Entry 7E4P (X-ray diffraction, 2.40 A resolution); this record covers chains C and E of the 6 polymer chains in the assembly.

# Chain C
Name: Tubulin alpha-1B chain
Organism: Bos taurus
Reference sequence: P81947 (TBA1B_BOVIN); numbering as in UniProt (aligned over 1-440)
Chain sequence (440 residues; each row starts with the number of its first residue):
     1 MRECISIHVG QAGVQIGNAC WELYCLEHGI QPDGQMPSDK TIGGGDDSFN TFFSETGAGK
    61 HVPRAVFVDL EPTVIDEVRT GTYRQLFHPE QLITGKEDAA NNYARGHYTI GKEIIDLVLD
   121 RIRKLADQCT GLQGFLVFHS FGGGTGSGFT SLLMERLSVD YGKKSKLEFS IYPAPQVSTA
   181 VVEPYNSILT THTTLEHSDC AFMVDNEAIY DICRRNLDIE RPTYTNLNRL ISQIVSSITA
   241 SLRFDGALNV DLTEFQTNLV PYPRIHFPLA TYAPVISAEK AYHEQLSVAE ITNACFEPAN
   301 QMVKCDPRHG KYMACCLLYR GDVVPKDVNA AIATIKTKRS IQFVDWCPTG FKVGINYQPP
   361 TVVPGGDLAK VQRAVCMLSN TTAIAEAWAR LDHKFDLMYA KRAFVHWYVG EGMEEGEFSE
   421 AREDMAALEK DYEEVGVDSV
Metal / ion sites: Ca2+: Asp39, Thr41, Gly44, Glu55
Ligand contacts: GTP (guanosine-5'-triphosphate): Gly10, Gln11, Ala12, Gln15, Ile16, Asp69, Asp98, Ala99, Ala100, Asn101, Ser140, Gly142, Gly143, Gly144, Thr145, Gly146, Ile171, Pro173, Val177, Ser178, Thr179, Glu183, Asn206, Tyr224, Leu227, Asn228, Ile231

# Chain E
Name: Stathmin-4
Organism: Rattus norvegicus
Reference sequence: P63043 (STMN4_RAT); residues 6-143 here correspond to UniProt positions 50-187 (UniProt number = residue number + 44)
Chain sequence (138 residues; each row starts with the number of its first residue):
     6 MEVIELNKCT SGQSFEVILK PPSFDGVPEF NASLPRRRDP SLEEIQKKLE AAEERRKYQE
    66 AELLKHLAEK REHEREVIQK AIEENNNFIK MAKEKLAQKM ESNKENREAH LAAMLERLQE
   126 KDKHAEEVRK NKELKEEA
Disordered / not traced: 29-43, 142-143
Swiss-Prot annotation at these positions:
  - modified residue: Ser46 (Phosphoserine)

# Chain C / chain E interface
Residue-residue contacts - 31 pairs, chain C then chain E:
  His107(C) - Lys104(E)
  His107(C) - Met105(E)
  Tyr108(C) - Lys104(E)
  Tyr108(C) - Met105(E)  hydrophobic
  Tyr108(C) - Asn108(E)
  Thr109(C) - Arg112(E)
  Lys112(C) - Met105(E)
  Glu155(C) - Leu101(E)
  Glu155(C) - Lys104(E)  salt bridge
  Arg156(C) - Leu101(E)
  Ser158(C) - Phe93(E)
  Ser158(C) - Ile94(E)
  Val159(C) - Ile94(E)
  Val159(C) - Lys98(E)
  Gly162(C) - Ile94(E)
  Lys163(C) - Asn90(E)
  Lys163(C) - Phe93(E)
  Thr193(C) - Lys104(E)
  Glu196(C) - Phe93(E)
  Glu196(C) - Lys100(E)  salt bridge
  His197(C) - Phe93(E)
  Val409(C) - His115(E)  hydrogen bond (backbone-side chain)
  Gly410(C) - Arg112(E)
  Glu411(C) - Asn108(E)  hydrogen bond (backbone-side chain)
  Glu411(C) - Arg112(E)  salt bridge
  Gly412(C) - Asn108(E)  hydrogen bond (backbone-side chain)
  Gly412(C) - Asn111(E)  hydrogen bond (backbone-side chain)
  Gly412(C) - Arg112(E)
  Met413(C) - Asn108(E)
  Glu414(C) - Ser107(E)  hydrogen bond
  Glu414(C) - Asn111(E)  hydrogen bond
Other interface residues (no listed pair), chain C (20 interface residues in all): Leu152
Other interface residues (no listed pair), chain E (14 interface residues in all): Ala97

# Summary
20 residues of chain C face 14 of chain E across their interface, with 6 hydrogen bonds and 3 salt bridges.
Polar pairs include Glu155(C)-Lys104(E), Glu196(C)-Lys100(E) and Glu411(C)-Arg112(E). Ligands of chain C: GTP.
The Ca2+ site is built by Asp39(C), Thr41(C), Gly44(C) and Glu55(C).
Here chain C is Tubulin alpha-1B chain (Bos taurus) and chain E is Stathmin-4 (Rattus norvegicus). Entry 7E4P
(Crystal structure of tubulin in complex with Ansamitocin P3) was determined by X-ray diffraction.
